PDB entry 4P2G | X-ray diffraction, 1.35 A resolution | chain A

== Chain A ==
Name: Protein DJ-1
From: Homo sapiens
Notes: EC 3.4.-.-
Reference sequence: Q99497 (PARK7_HUMAN); numbering as in UniProt (aligned over 1-189)
Amino-acid sequence (189 residues; each row starts with the number of its first residue):
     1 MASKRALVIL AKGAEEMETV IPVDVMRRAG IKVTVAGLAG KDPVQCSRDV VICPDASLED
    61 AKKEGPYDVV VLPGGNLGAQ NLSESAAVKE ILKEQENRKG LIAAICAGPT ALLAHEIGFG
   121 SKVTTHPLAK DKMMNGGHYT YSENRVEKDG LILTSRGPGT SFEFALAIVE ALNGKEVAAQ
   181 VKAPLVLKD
Unresolved in the structure: 1, 189
Modified residues: Cys106 (3-sulfinoalanine; CSD)
UniProt features mapped onto this chain:
  - active site: Cys106 (Nucleophile), His126
  - site: Asp149, Gly150 (Cleavage)
  - modified residue: Ala2 (N-acetylalanine), Tyr67 (Phosphotyrosine), Cys106 (Cysteine sulfinic acid (-SO2H)), Lys148 (N6-acetyllysine), Lys182 (N6-succinyllysine)
  - lipidation (S-palmitoyl cysteine): Cys46, Cys53, Cys106
  - cross-link: Lys130 (Glycyl lysine isopeptide (Lys-Gly) (interchain with G-Cter in SUMO))
  - natural variant: Leu10 (L10P: In PARK7; uncertain significance), Met26 (M26I: In PARK7), Ala39 (A39S: Found in early-onset Parkinson disease with digenic inheritance), Gln45 (deletion: In PARK7), Glu64 (E64D: In PARK7), Ala104 (A104T: In PARK7), Asp149 (D149A: In PARK7), Glu163 (E163K: In PARK7; uncertain significance), Leu166 (L166P: In PARK7)
  - mutagenesis: Leu10 (L10P: Abolishes detoxification activity on methylglyocal-adducted CoA), Glu18 (E18A: Strongly decreases enzymatic activity. Almost abolishes detoxification activity on methylglyocal-adducted CoA; E18D: Strongly decreases enzymatic activity ...), Cys46 (C46A: Reduces protein stability. No effect on oxidation; C46A: Reduces protein stability. No effect on oxidation. Reduced localization in lipid rafts; when associated with A-106 ...), Val51 (V51A: Disrupts dimer formation and strongly reduces ability to eliminate hydrogen peroxide), Cys53 (C53A: Strongly reduces chaperone activity and ability to eliminate hydrogen peroxide; C53S: No effect on mitochondrial translocation neither on deglycase activity), Cys106 (C106A: Abolishes enzymatic activity. Abolishes oxidation, association with mitochondria and protease activity. No effect on chaperone activity. Reduces binding to OTUD7B ...), His126 (H126A: Strongly decreases enzymatic activity), Lys130 (K130R: Partially compensates for loss of stability; when associated with P-166), Ala179 (A179T: No effect on detoxification activity on methylglyocal-adducted CoA)

== Overview ==
Curated annotation (UniProt) lists active-site residues Cys106 and His126 and 9 mutagenesis sites.
Chain A is Protein DJ-1 (Homo sapiens); the structure, Crystal structure of DJ-1 in sulfinic acid form (aged
crystal), was determined by X-ray diffraction together with 4P34, 4P35 and 4P36 from the same study.
